Entry 9IZ1 (electron microscopy, 2.73 A resolution); this record covers chains A and C of the 4 polymer chains in the assembly.

# Chain A (and C)
Protein: CTP synthase
Source organism: Drosophila melanogaster
Notes: EC 6.3.4.2; chain C of this document is another copy of the same molecule, construct and numbering; everything in this record applies to it too
UniProtKB: Q9VUL1 (PYRG_DROME); residues 1-556 here = UniProt positions 1-556
Sequence (556 residues; numbered 1 to 556; the number before each row is that of its first residue):
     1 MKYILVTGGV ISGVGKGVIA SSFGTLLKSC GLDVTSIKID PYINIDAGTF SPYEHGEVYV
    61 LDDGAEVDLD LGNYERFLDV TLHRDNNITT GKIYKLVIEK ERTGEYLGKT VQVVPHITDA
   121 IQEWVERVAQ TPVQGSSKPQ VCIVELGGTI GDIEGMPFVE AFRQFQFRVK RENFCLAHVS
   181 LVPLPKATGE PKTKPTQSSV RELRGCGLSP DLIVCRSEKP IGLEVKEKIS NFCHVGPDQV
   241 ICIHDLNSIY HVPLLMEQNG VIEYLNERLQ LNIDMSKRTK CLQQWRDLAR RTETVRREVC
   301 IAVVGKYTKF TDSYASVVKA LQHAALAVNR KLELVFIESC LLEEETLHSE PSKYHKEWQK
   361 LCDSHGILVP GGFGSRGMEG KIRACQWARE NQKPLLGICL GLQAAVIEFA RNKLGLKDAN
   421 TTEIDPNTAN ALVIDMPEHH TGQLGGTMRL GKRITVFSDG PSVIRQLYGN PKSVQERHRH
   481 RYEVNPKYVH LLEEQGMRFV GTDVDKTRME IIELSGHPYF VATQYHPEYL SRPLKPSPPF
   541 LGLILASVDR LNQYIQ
Covalent attachments: 6-diazenyl-5-oxo-L-norleucine (DON) linked to Cys399
Ion coordination: Mg2+: Asp70, Glu145 (together with 2'-deoxyadenosine-5'-diphosphate, 5ZL)
Residues lining bound ligands:
  - 5ZL ([[(2R,3S,4R,5R)-3,4-bis(oxidanyl)-5-(2-oxidanyl-4-phosphonooxy-pyrimidin-1-yl)oxolan-2-yl]methoxy-oxidanyl-phosphoryl] phosphono hydrogen phosphate), molecule 1: Ser12, Lys16, Lys38, Asp40, Pro41, Tyr42, His55, Asp68, Asp70, Glu145, Gly147, Gly148, Asp152, Glu154
  - 5ZL, molecule 2: Pro191, Lys192, Thr193, Lys194, Gln197, Lys228, Phe232
  - 2'-deoxyadenosine-5'-diphosphate (DAT): Ser12, Gly13, Val14, Gly15, Lys16, Gly17, Val18, Asp70, Glu145, Arg216, Ile243, His244, Asp245, Leu246, Ile249, Val252, Asp312
  - 2'-deoxyguanosine-5'-triphosphate (DGT): Gly48, Thr49, Phe50, Ser51, Pro52, Lys306, Tyr307, Phe373, Gly374, Arg376, Leu444, Met448, Arg479, Arg481
  - 6-diazenyl-5-oxo-L-norleucine (DON): Gly371, Gly372, Phe373, Ile398, Leu400, Gln403, Glu423, Arg479, His480, Arg481, Tyr482, His526
UniProt features mapped onto this chain:
  - active site (For GATase activity): Cys399, His526, Glu528
From the paper describing this entry:
  - binding site for 6-diazenyl-5-oxo-L-norleucine: Cys399
  - catalytic residues: Cys399
  - binding site for 2'-deoxyadenosine-5'-diphosphate: Ser12 to Gly15, Lys16 to Ser29, Arg216, His244, Leu246, Asp312
  - binding site for 5ZL: Glu154
  - binding site for 2'-deoxyguanosine-5'-triphosphate: Phe50
  - binding site for 2'-deoxyguanosine-5'-triphosphate: Arg481 (proposed by the authors, not directly observed)

# Chain A / chain C interface
Contacting residue pairs (69):
  Tyr42(A) - Val111(C)
  Ile43(A) - Val111(C)  hydrogen bond (backbone-backbone)
  Ile43(A) - Gln112(C)
  Ile43(A) - Ile117(C)  hydrophobic
  Asn44(A) - Glu101(C)  hydrogen bond
  Asn44(A) - Lys109(C)
  Asn44(A) - Thr110(C)
  Asn44(A) - Val111(C)  hydrogen bond (side chain-backbone)
  Ile45(A) - Glu101(C)  hydrogen bond (backbone-side chain)
  Ile45(A) - Arg102(C)
  Asp46(A) - Arg102(C)  salt bridge
  Thr49(A) - Glu101(C)  hydrogen bond
  Thr49(A) - Leu107(C)
  Thr49(A) - Gly108(C)  hydrogen bond (backbone-backbone)
  Phe50(A) - Gly108(C)
  Phe50(A) - Thr110(C)
  Ser51(A) - Gly108(C)  hydrogen bond (backbone-backbone)
  Glu54(A) - Lys109(C)
  Glu54(A) - Thr110(C)
  His55(A) - Thr110(C)
  Thr90(A) - Tyr94(C)
  Gly91(A) - Ile98(C)
  Tyr94(A) - Thr90(C)
  Tyr94(A) - Tyr94(C)  hydrophobic
  Lys95(A) - Ile98(C)
  Ile98(A) - Gly91(C)
  Ile98(A) - Lys95(C)
  Glu101(A) - Asn44(C)  hydrogen bond
  Glu101(A) - Ile45(C)  hydrogen bond (side chain-backbone)
  Glu101(A) - Thr49(C)  hydrogen bond
  Arg102(A) - Ile45(C)
  Arg102(A) - Asp46(C)  salt bridge
  Arg102(A) - Gln443(C)  hydrogen bond (backbone-side chain)
  Arg102(A) - Leu444(C)
  Arg102(A) - Gly445(C)
  Thr103(A) - Gly442(C)
  Thr103(A) - Gln443(C)
  Thr103(A) - Leu444(C)  hydrogen bond (backbone-backbone)
  Leu107(A) - Thr49(C)
  Leu107(A) - Leu444(C)  hydrophobic
  Gly108(A) - Thr49(C)  hydrogen bond (backbone-backbone)
  Gly108(A) - Phe50(C)
  Gly108(A) - Ser51(C)  hydrogen bond (backbone-backbone)
  Thr110(A) - Asn44(C)
  Thr110(A) - Phe50(C)
  Thr110(A) - Glu54(C)
  Thr110(A) - His55(C)
  Val111(A) - Tyr42(C)
  Val111(A) - Ile43(C)  hydrogen bond (backbone-backbone)
  Val111(A) - Asn44(C)  hydrogen bond (backbone-side chain)
  Gln112(A) - Ile43(C)
  Val113(A) - Ile153(C)  hydrophobic
  Val113(A) - Glu154(C)
  Val114(A) - Ile153(C)  hydrophobic
  Val114(A) - Glu154(C)
  Ile117(A) - Ile43(C)  hydrophobic
  Ile153(A) - Val113(C)  hydrophobic
  Ile153(A) - Val114(C)  hydrophobic
  Ile153(A) - Met156(C)
  Glu154(A) - Val113(C)
  Glu154(A) - Val114(C)
  Met156(A) - Ile153(C)  hydrophobic
  Gly442(A) - Thr103(C)
  Gln443(A) - Arg102(C)  hydrogen bond (side chain-backbone)
  Gln443(A) - Thr103(C)
  Leu444(A) - Arg102(C)
  Leu444(A) - Thr103(C)  hydrogen bond (backbone-backbone)
  Leu444(A) - Leu107(C)  hydrophobic
  Gly445(A) - Arg102(C)
Interface residues without a listed pair, chain A (37 interface residues in all): Gly104, Lys109, Pro157, Glu160
Interface residues without a listed pair, chain C (37 interface residues in all): Gly104, Pro157, Glu160

# Overview
Chain A and chain C each contribute 37 residues to their interface; the contacts include 18 hydrogen bonds and
2 salt bridges. Polar pairs include Asp46(A)-Arg102(C), Asn44(A)-Glu101(C) and Asn44(A)-Val111(C). Chain A
binds 2'-deoxyadenosine-5'-diphosphate, 2'-deoxyguanosine-5'-triphosphate and compound 5ZL. From the paper:
the catalytic residue Cys399(A); a binding site for 2'-deoxyadenosine-5'-diphosphate at Ser12(A), Lys16(A) and
Arg216(A) among others.
Chain A and chain C are both CTP synthase (Drosophila melanogaster); the structure, dmCTPS tetramer with dATP
dUTP dGTP and DON, was determined by electron microscopy, deposited together with 9IZ2.
